8JAX - chains E and S of the 24 polymer chains in the assembly; structure by electron microscopy, 3.27 A resolution.

# Chain E (and S)
Molecule: Bacterioferritin
Organism: Streptomyces coelicolor
Notes: EC 1.16.3.1; chain S of this document is another copy of the same molecule, construct and numbering; everything in this record applies to it too
Reference sequence: Q9S2N0 (BFR_STRCO); residue numbers follow UniProt; this construct covers 1-162
Amino-acid sequence (162 residues; numbered 1 to 162; the number before each row is that of its first residue):
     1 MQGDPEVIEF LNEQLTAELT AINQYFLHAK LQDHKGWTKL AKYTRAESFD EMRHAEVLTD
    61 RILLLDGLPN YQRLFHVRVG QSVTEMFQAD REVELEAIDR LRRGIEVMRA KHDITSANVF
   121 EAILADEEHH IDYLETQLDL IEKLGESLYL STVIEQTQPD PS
Unresolved in the structure: 162
Ion coordination: Fe2+: E18, E51, E127
Small-molecule neighbours: heme (HEM): L19, I22, N23, F26, F49, M52, A55, E56, Y71
Curated features (UniProtKB/Swiss-Prot):
  - binding site (Fe cation): E18, E51, H54, E94, E127, H130
  - binding site (heme b): M52
What the authors report for this chain:
  - mutagenesis - K42A: decreased binding to Fe ion

# Chain E / chain S interface
Pairs across the interface (8):
  R102(E) - H112(S)  hydrogen bond (side chain-backbone)
  E106(E) - H112(S)  salt bridge
  R109(E) - R109(S)
  E121(E) - R109(S)  salt bridge
  E121(E) - I114(S)
  L124(E) - T115(S)
  E128(E) - R61(S)  salt bridge
  E128(E) - T115(S)
Also at the interface, not in a pair above, chain E (10 interface residues in all): I105, A125, I131, D132
Also at the interface, not in a pair above, chain S (9 interface residues in all): M1, L64, D113, N118

# In short
Chain E and chain S form an interface of 10 and 9 residues respectively; the contacts include 1 hydrogen bond
and 3 salt bridges. Polar pairs include E106(E)-H112(S), E121(E)-R109(S) and E128(E)-R61(S). Chain E binds
heme. From the paper: K42A of chain E reduces binding to Fe ion.
Both chains are Bacterioferritin (Streptomyces coelicolor). Entry 8JAX (Cryo-EM structure of Holo form of
ScBfr with O symmetry) was determined by electron microscopy together with 8JB0, 7Y6F, 7Y6G, 7Y6P and 5XX9
from the same study.
